Entry 4FCM (X-ray diffraction, 2.69 A resolution); this record covers chains A and C of the 4 polymer chains in the assembly.

# Chain A
Name: Ras GTPase-activating protein-binding protein 1
Organism: Homo sapiens
Notes: EC 3.6.4.12, 3.6.4.13; fragment: NTF2-like domain
Reference sequence: Q13283 (G3BP1_HUMAN); residue numbers follow UniProt; this construct covers 1-139
Sequence (142 residues; numbered -2 to 139; the number before each row is that of its first residue; numbers below 1 keep their minus sign (Gly-2 is residue -2)):
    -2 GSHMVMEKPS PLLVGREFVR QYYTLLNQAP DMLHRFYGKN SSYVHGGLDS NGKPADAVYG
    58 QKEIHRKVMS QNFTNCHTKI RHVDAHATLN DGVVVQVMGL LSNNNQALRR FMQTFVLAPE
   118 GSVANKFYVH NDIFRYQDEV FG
Unresolved in the structure: -2 to 6, 139
Differences from the reference sequence: expression tag (-2 to 0)
Reported in the primary citation:
  - specificity-determining residues: Phe33, Tyr125 (proposed by the authors, not directly observed)
  - binding site for Nucleoporin repeat peptide (chain C): Leu10, Val11, Glu14, Phe15, Phe33, Phe124
  - mutagenesis - F15A (Kd 670 uM): decreased binding to Nucleoporin repeat peptide (chain C)

# Chain C
Name: Nucleoporin repeat peptide
Sequence (9 residues; numbered 1 to 9; the number before each row is that of its first residue):
     1 DSGFSFGSK
Unresolved in the structure: 1, 7-9

# How chain A and chain C interact
Contacting residue pairs (20):
  Leu10(A) with Phe6(C)
  Val11(A) with Phe4(C); Phe6(C), hydrophobic
  Glu14(A) with Phe6(C)
  Phe15(A) with Phe4(C), hydrophobic
  Gln18(A) with Phe4(C)
  Arg32(A) with Ser2(C), hydrogen bond (backbone-side chain); Gly3(C), hydrogen bond (backbone-backbone)
  Phe33(A) with Phe4(C), hydrophobic
  Leu114(A) with Phe4(C), hydrophobic
  Glu117(A) with Ser2(C)
  Asn122(A) with Ser5(C); Phe6(C), hydrogen bond (backbone-backbone)
  Lys123(A) with Ser2(C); Gly3(C); Phe4(C); Ser5(C)
  Phe124(A) with Gly3(C); Phe4(C), hydrogen bond (backbone-backbone)
  Tyr125(A) with Ser2(C)
Also at the interface, not in a pair above, chain A (14 interface residues in all): Tyr34
From the paper, about this interface:
  - specific contacts: Leu10(A)-Phe6(C) (hydrophobic contact), Val11(A)-Phe6(C) (hydrophobic contact), Glu14(A)-Phe6(C) (hydrophobic contact), Phe15(A)-Phe4(C) (pi stacking), Phe33(A)-Phe4(C) (pi stacking), Phe124(A)-Phe4(C) (pi stacking)

# Overview
14 residues of chain A face 5 of chain C across their interface, with 4 hydrogen bonds. Among the polar pairs
are Arg32(A)-Ser2(C), Arg32(A)-Gly3(C) and Asn122(A)-Phe6(C). The paper describes hydrophobic contacts between
Leu10(A) and Phe6(C), Val11(A) and Phe6(C) and Glu14(A) and Phe6(C); pi stacking between Phe15(A) and Phe4(C),
Phe33(A) and Phe4(C) and Phe124(A) and Phe4(C). The paper reports a binding site for Nucleoporin repeat
peptide (chain C) at Leu10(A), Val11(A) and Glu14(A) among others; F15A of chain A reduces binding to
Nucleoporin repeat peptide (chain C).
Here chain A is Ras GTPase-activating protein-binding protein 1 (Homo sapiens) and chain C is Nucleoporin
repeat peptide. Entry 4FCM (Crystal structure of the NTF2-like domain of human G3BP1 in complex with a
peptide) was determined by X-ray diffraction (same publication as 4IIA and 4FCJ).
